Entry 5VT0 (electron microscopy, 3.78 A resolution); this record covers chains G and I of the 7 polymer chains in the assembly.

[Chain G]
Protein: DNA-directed RNA polymerase subunit alpha
From: Escherichia coli (strain K12)
Notes: EC 2.7.7.6
UniProt: P0A7Z4 (RPOA_ECOLI); numbering as in UniProt (aligned over 1-234)
Amino-acid sequence (238 residues; row label = number of the first residue in the row):
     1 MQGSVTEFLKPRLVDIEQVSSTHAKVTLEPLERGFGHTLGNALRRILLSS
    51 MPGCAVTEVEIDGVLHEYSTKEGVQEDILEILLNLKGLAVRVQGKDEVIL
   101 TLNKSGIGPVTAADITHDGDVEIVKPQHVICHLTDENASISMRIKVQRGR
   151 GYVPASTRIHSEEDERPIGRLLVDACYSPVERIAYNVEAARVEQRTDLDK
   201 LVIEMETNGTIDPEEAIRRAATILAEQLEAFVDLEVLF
Disordered / not traced: 1-7, 236-238
Sequence notes: expression tag (235-238)
UniProt features mapped onto this chain:
  - region: E162 to E165 (Required for interaction with Crp at class II promoters)

[Chain I]
Protein: DNA-directed RNA polymerase subunit beta
From: Escherichia coli (strain K12)
Notes: EC 2.7.7.6
UniProt: P0A8V2 (RPOB_ECOLI); residues 1-1342 here = UniProt positions 1-1342
Amino-acid sequence (1342 residues; numbered 1 to 1342; the number before each row is that of its first residue):
     1 MVYSYTEKKRIRKDFGKRPQVLDVPYLLSIQLDSFQKFIEQDPEGQYGLE
    51 AAFRSVFPIQSYSGNSELQYVSYRLGEPVFDVQECQIRGVTYSAPLRVKL
   101 RLVIYEREAPEGTVKDIKEQEVYMGEIPLMTDNGTFVINGTERVIVSQLH
   151 RSPGVFFDSDKGKTHSSGKVLYNARIIPYRGSWLDFEFDPKDNLFVRIDR
   201 RRKLPATIILRALNYTTEQILDLFFEKVIFEIRDNKLQMELVPERLRGET
   251 ASFDIEANGKVYVEKGRRITARHIRQLEKDDVKLIEVPVEYIAGKVVAKD
   301 YIDESTGELICAANMELSLDLLAKLSQSGHKRIETLFTNDLDHGPYISET
   351 LRVDPTNDRLSALVEIYRMMRPGEPPTREAAESLFENLFFSEDRYDLSAV
   401 GRMKFNRSLLREEIEGSGILSKDDIIDVMKKLIDIRNGKGEVDDIDHLGN
   451 RRIRSVGEMAENQFRVGLVRVERAVKERLSLGDLDTLMPQDMINAKPISA
   501 AVKEFFGSSQLSQFMDQNNPLSEITHKRRISALGPGGLTRERAGFEVRDV
   551 HPTHYGRVCPIETPEGPNIGLINSLSVYAQTNEYGFLETPYRKVTDGVVT
   601 DEIHYLSAIEEGNYVIAQANSNLDEEGHFVEDLVTCRSKGESSLFSRDQV
   651 DYMDVSTQQVVSVGASLIPFLEHDDANRALMGANMQRQAVPTLRADKPLV
   701 GTGMERAVAVDSGVTAVAKRGGVVQYVDASRIVIKVNEDEMYPGEAGIDI
   751 YNLTKYTRSNQNTCINQMPCVSLGEPVERGDVLADGPSTDLGELALGQNM
   801 RVAFMPWNGYNFEDSILVSERVVQEDRFTTIHIQELACVSRDTKLGPEEI
   851 TADIPNVGEAALSKLDESGIVYIGAEVTGGDILVGKVTPKGETQLTPEEK
   901 LLRAIFGEKASDVKDSSLRVPNGVSGTVIDVQVFTRDGVEKDKRALEIEE
   951 MQLKQAKKDLSEELQILEAGLFSRIRAVLVAGGVEAEKLDKLPRDRWLEL
  1001 GLTDEEKQNQLEQLAEQYDELKHEFEKKLEAKRRKITQGDDLAPGVLKIV
  1051 KVYLAVKRRIQPGDKMAGRHGNKGVISKINPIEDMPYDENGTPVDIVLNP
  1101 LGVPSRMNIGQILETHLGMAAKGIGDKINAMLKQQQEVAKLREFIQRAYD
  1151 LGADVRQKVDLSTFSDEEVMRLAENLRKGMPIATPVFDGAKEAEIKELLK
  1201 LGDLPTSGQIRLYDGRTGEQFERPVTVGYMYMLKLNHLVDDKMHARSTGS
  1251 YSLVTQQPLGGKAQFGGQRFGEMEVWALEAYGAAYTLQEMLTVKSDDVNG
  1301 RTKMYKNIVDGNHQMEPGMPESFNVLLKEIRSLGINIELEDE
Disordered / not traced: 1-2
UniProt features mapped onto this chain:
  - modified residue (N6-acetyllysine): K1022, K1200
What the authors report for this chain:
  - binding site for Escherichia coli 6S RNA derivative: R903

[How chain G and chain I interact]
Residue-residue contacts - 65 pairs, chain G then chain I:
  N41(G) with G1215(I); R1216(I), hydrogen bond (side chain-backbone); T1217(I), hydrogen bond (side chain-backbone); G1218(I)
  R44(G) with Y1087(I)
  R45(G) with E1083(I), salt bridge; D1084(I), salt bridge; G1215(I), hydrogen bond (side chain-backbone); R1216(I)
  L48(G) with I1082(I), hydrophobic; E1083(I)
  S49(G) with E1083(I)
  L65(G) with I873(I), hydrophobic
  H66(G) with I873(I); G874(I); T927(I); I929(I)
  E67(G) with K1057(I), salt bridge
  Y68(G) with I831(I), hydrophobic; I929(I), hydrophobic; A1055(I), hydrophobic; K1057(I)
  T70(G) with A729(I); S730(I)
  K71(G) with D728(I)
  E72(G) with K958(I), salt bridge
  G73(G) with D728(I), hydrogen bond (backbone-side chain)
  V74(G) with D728(I); A729(I)
  Q75(G) with V727(I); V771(I)
  E76(G) with A729(I)
  D77(G) with A729(I); K755(I), salt bridge; Y756(I), hydrogen bond; N766(I); M768(I)
  L79(G) with L693(I), hydrophobic; Y756(I); I831(I), hydrophobic
  E80(G) with M768(I)
  L83(G) with L693(I), hydrophobic; R694(I)
  K86(G) with Q824(I); D826(I), salt bridge
  T134(G) with Y726(I); V727(I), hydrogen bond (side chain-backbone); L773(I)
  D135(G) with Y726(I)
  Y152(G) with E820(I); V823(I), hydrogen bond (side chain-backbone); Q824(I)
  I159(G) with E876(I)
  E165(G) with E876(I)
  I168(G) with I873(I); G874(I)
  D174(G) with D826(I); R1059(I), salt bridge
  E181(G) with R821(I), hydrogen bond (backbone-side chain)
  R182(G) with N1090(I), hydrogen bond (side chain-backbone); G1091(I)
  A184(G) with N1090(I); G1091(I)
  Y185(G) with Y1087(I), hydrogen bond; G1218(I)
Interface residues without a listed pair, chain G (37 interface residues in all): S69, A155, S156, E162, C176
Interface residues without a listed pair, chain I (46 interface residues in all): P769, S772, K864, A875, V1056, E1089, T1092, P1093

[In short]
The interface between chain G and chain I involves 37 residues on one side and 46 on the other, with 10
hydrogen bonds and 7 salt bridges. Among the polar pairs are R45(G)-E1083(I), R45(G)-D1084(I) and
E67(G)-K1057(I). The paper reports a binding site for Escherichia coli 6S RNA derivative at R903(I).
Chain G is DNA-directed RNA polymerase subunit alpha and chain I is DNA-directed RNA polymerase subunit beta,
both from Escherichia coli (strain K12); the structure, Escherichia coli 6S RNA derivative in complex with
Escherichia coli RNA polymerase sigma70-holoenzyme, was determined by electron microscopy.
